6SNV - chains A and B; structure by X-ray diffraction, 2.50 A resolution.

# Chain A
Protein: DNA mismatch repair protein MLH1
Source organism: Saccharomyces cerevisiae
Reference sequence: P38920 (MLH1_YEAST); residue numbers follow UniProt; this construct covers 505-769
Amino-acid sequence (265 residues; numbered 505 to 769; the number before each row is that of its first residue):
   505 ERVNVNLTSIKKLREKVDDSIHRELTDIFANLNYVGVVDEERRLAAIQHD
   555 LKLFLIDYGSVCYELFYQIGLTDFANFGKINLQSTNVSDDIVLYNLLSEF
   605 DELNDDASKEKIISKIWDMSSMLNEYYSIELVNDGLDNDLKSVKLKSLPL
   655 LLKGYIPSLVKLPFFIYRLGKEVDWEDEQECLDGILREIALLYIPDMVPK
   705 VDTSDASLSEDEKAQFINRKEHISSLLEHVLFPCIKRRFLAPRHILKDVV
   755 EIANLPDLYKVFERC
Disordered / not traced: 587-591
Metal / ion sites: Zn2+ site 1: Cys769 (shared with His525(B), Glu529(B), Cys670(B) of chain B)

# Chain B
Protein: DNA mismatch repair protein MLH3
Source organism: Saccharomyces cerevisiae
Reference sequence: Q12083 (MLH3_YEAST); residue numbers follow UniProt; this construct covers 477-715
Amino-acid sequence (239 residues; numbered 477 to 715; the number before each row is that of its first residue):
   477 GKTITDFSISRSVLAKYEVINQVDKKFILIRCLDQSIHNCPLLVLVDQHA
   527 CDERIRLEELFYSLLTEVVTGTFVARDLKDCCIEVDRTEADLFKHYQSEF
   577 KKWGIGYETIEGTMETSLLEIKTLPEMLTSKYNGDKDYLKMVLLQHAHDL
   627 KDFKKLPMDLSHFENYTSVDKLYWWKYSSCVPTVFHEILNSKACRSAVMF
   677 GDELTRQECIILISKLSRCHNPFECAHGRPSMVPIAELK
Disordered / not traced: 509-510, 517, 588-591, 640-646, 713-715
Metal / ion sites: Zn2+ site 1: His525, Glu529, Cys670 (shared with Cys769(A) of chain A); Zn2+ site 2: Glu529, Cys701, His703 (shared with Cys769(A) of chain A)

# Chain A / chain B interface
Pairs across the interface (35; chain A residue first):
  Val539(A) with Ile496(B), hydrophobic; Asn497(B), hydrogen bond (backbone-side chain); Val499(B), hydrophobic
  Gly540(A) with Ile496(B)
  Val541(A) with Ile496(B); Arg507(B)
  Val542(A) with Ile496(B), hydrophobic; Arg507(B), hydrogen bond (backbone-side chain); Leu519(B), hydrophobic
  Glu544(A) with Arg507(B), salt bridge
  Gln552(A) with Val499(B); Asp500(B), hydrogen bond (side chain-backbone)
  Leu555(A) with Asp500(B)
  Leu557(A) with Val499(B), hydrophobic; Ile711(B), hydrophobic
  Lys724(A) with Glu494(B), salt bridge
  Ile756(A) with Leu519(B), hydrophobic; Ile711(B)
  Ala757(A) with Ile711(B), hydrophobic
  Leu762(A) with Phe503(B), hydrophobic; Leu521(B), hydrophobic; Val709(B), hydrophobic
  Tyr763(A) with Asp500(B), hydrogen bond; Lys502(B)
  Val765(A) with Val709(B), hydrophobic
  Phe766(A) with Phe503(B), hydrophobic; Asp523(B); Pro706(B); Val709(B), hydrophobic
  Arg768(A) with Arg705(B), hydrogen bond (backbone-side chain)
  Cys769(A) with His525(B), hydrogen bond; Glu529(B), hydrogen bond; Cys701(B); His703(B); Arg705(B)
Other interface residues (no listed pair), chain A (22 interface residues in all): Asp543, Ala550, Leu559, Ser708, Leu759
Other interface residues (no listed pair), chain B (26 interface residues in all): Lys492, Gln498, Leu505, Cys670, Phe676, Ser707, Met708

# Overview
The interface between chain A and chain B involves 22 residues on one side and 26 on the other; the contacts
include 7 hydrogen bonds and 2 salt bridges. Among the polar pairs are Glu544(A)-Arg507(B),
Lys724(A)-Glu494(B) and Val539(A)-Asn497(B).
Chain A is DNA mismatch repair protein MLH1 and chain B is DNA mismatch repair protein MLH3, both from
Saccharomyces cerevisiae; the structure, DNA mismatch repair proteins MLH1 and MLH3, was determined by X-ray
diffraction together with 6RMN, 6SHX and 6SNS from the same study.
